3I65 - chain A; structure by X-ray diffraction, 2.00 A resolution.

[Chain A]
Molecule: Dihydroorotate dehydrogenase homolog, mitochondrial
Organism: Plasmodium falciparum 3D7
Notes: EC 1.3.3.1; fragment: with 384-413 deleted
UniProt: Q08210 (PYRD_PLAF7); numbering as in UniProt; present here: 158-383, 414-569
Chain sequence (415 residues; each row starts with the number of its first residue; note: 30 numbers in that range are skipped by the numbering (no residue carries them; nothing is unmodelled there)):
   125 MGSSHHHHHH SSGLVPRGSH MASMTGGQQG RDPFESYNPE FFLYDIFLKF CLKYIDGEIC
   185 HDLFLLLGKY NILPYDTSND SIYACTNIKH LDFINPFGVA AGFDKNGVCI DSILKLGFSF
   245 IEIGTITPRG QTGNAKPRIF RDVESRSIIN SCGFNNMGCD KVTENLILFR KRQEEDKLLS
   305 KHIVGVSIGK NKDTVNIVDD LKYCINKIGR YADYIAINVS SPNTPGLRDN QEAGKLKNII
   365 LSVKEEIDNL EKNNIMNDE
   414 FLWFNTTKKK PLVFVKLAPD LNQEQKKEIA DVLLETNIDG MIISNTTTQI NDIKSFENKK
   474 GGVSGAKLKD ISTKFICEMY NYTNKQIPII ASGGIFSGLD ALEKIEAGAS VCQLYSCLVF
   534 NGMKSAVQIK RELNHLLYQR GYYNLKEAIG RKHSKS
Not modelled in the structure: 125-159, 348-355, 568-569
Differences from the reference sequence: expression tag (125-157)
Ligand contacts:
  - FMN (flavin mononucleotide): Ala224, Ala225, Gly226, Lys229, Gly248, Thr249, Ile263, Ile272, Asn274, Cys276, Ser311, Asn342, Lys429, Ser457, Asn458, Thr459, Ser477, Gly478, Leu481, Ser505, Gly506, Gly507, Ile508, Gln526, Leu527, Tyr528, Ser529
  - JZ8 (5-methyl-7-(naphthalen-2-ylamino)-1H-[1,2,4]triazolo[1,5-a]pyrimidine-3,8-diium): Leu172, Cys175, Leu176, Gly181, Cys184, His185, Phe188, Leu189, Leu197, Phe227, Ile237, Leu240, Ile263, Arg265, Leu531, Val532, Met536
  - orotic acid (ORO): Lys229, Asn274, Ser275, Cys276, Gly277, Phe278, Asn279, Asn342, Ser344, Ser345, Pro346, Asn347, Asn458, Thr459
Curated features (UniProtKB/Swiss-Prot):
  - active site: Ser345 (Nucleophile)
  - binding site (FMN): Ala225 to Lys229, Thr249, Asn342, Lys429, Ser477, Gly478, Ser505 to Gly507, Tyr528, Ser529
  - binding site (substrate): Lys229, Asn274 to Phe278, Asn342, Asn347, Asn458, Thr459
What the authors report for this chain:
  - binding site for JZ8: Leu172, Leu176, Gly181, Cys184, His185, Phe188, Leu189, Leu197, Phe227, Ile237, Arg265, Tyr528, Val532, Met536
  - binding site for flavin mononucleotide: Tyr528
  - contacts within the chain: Phe171-Phe188 (pi stacking), Phe227-Tyr528 (pi stacking)
  - mutagenesis - H185A, F188A, F227A, R265A: decreased binding to JZ8
  - conformationally variable residues (helix shift, side-chain flip): Tyr168, Asp169, Phe171, Leu172, Cys175, Leu176, Phe188, Met536
  - specificity-determining residues: Tyr168, Phe188, Gly192, Leu240, Met536

[In short]
Ligands of chain A: compound JZ8, flavin mononucleotide and orotic acid. From UniProt: active-site residue
Ser345, 15 FMN-binding residues and 10 substrate-binding residues. From the paper: a binding site for JZ8 at
Leu172, Leu176 and Gly181 among others; H185A, F188A and F227A, among others, reduce binding to JZ8.
Chain A is Dihydroorotate dehydrogenase homolog, mitochondrial (Plasmodium falciparum 3D7); the structure,
Plasmodium falciparum dihydroorotate dehydrogenase bound with triazolopyrimidine-based inhibitor DSM1, was
determined by X-ray diffraction, deposited together with 3I68 and 3I6R.
